Entry 3CHX (X-ray diffraction, 3.90 A resolution); this record covers chains C and D of the 15 polymer chains in the assembly.

Chain C:
Protein: PmoC
Organism: Methylosinus trichosporium
UniProtKB: Q9KX51 (Q9KX51_METTR); numbering as in UniProt (aligned over 1-256)
Sequence (256 residues; each row starts with the number of its first residue):
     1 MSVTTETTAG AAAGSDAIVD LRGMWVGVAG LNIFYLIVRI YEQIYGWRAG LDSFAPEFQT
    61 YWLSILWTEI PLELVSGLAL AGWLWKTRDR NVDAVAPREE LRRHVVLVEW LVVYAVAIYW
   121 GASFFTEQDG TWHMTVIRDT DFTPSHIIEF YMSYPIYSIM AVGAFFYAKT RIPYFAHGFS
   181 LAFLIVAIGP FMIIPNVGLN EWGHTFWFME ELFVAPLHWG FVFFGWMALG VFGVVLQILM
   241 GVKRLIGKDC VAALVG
Disordered / not traced: 1-17, 177-256
Ion coordination: Cu ion: Asp129, His133

Chain D:
Protein: 20-residue peptide
Organism: Methylosinus trichosporium
Sequence (20 residues; row label = number of the first residue in the row; X marks 20 residues of unknown identity (built as UNK)):
   501 XXXXXXXXXX XXXXXXXXXX

How chain C and chain D interact:
Interface residues of chain C (facing chain D), 8 residues: Glu100, Leu101, His104, Leu107, Val108, Leu111, Tyr114, Phe175

Overview:
No residue of chain C is in contact with chain D. Asp129(C) and His133(C) form the Cu ion site.
Here chain C is PmoC and chain D is a 20-residue peptide, both from Methylosinus trichosporium. Entry 3CHX
(Crystal structure of Methylosinus trichosporium OB3b particulate methane monooxygenase (pMMO)) was determined
by X-ray diffraction.
